5R14 - chains A and B; structure by X-ray diffraction, 1.74 A resolution.

# Chain A
Protein: Pre-mRNA-splicing factor 8
From: Saccharomyces cerevisiae (strain ATCC 204508 / S288c)
Notes: fragment: yPrp8 RNaseH
Reference sequence: P33334 (PRP8_YEAST); residue numbers follow UniProt; this construct covers 1836-2090
Sequence (258 residues; row label = number of the first residue in the row):
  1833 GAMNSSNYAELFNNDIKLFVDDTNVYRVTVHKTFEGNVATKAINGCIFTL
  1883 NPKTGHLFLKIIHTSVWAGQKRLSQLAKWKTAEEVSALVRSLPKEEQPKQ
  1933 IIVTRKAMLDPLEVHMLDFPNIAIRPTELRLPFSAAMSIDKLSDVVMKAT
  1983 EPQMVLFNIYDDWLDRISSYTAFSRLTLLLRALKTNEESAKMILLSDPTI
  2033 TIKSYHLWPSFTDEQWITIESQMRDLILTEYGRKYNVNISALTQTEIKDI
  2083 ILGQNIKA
Disordered / not traced: 2070-2090
Sequence notes: expression tag (1833-1835)
Curated features (UniProtKB/Swiss-Prot):
  - mutagenesis: Asp1853 (D1853A: Alters protein folding. Severely impaired growth. Strongly reduced growth at 35 degrees Celsius; when associated with A-1854; D1853N: Reduced growth at 30 degrees Celsius ...), Asp1854 (D1854A: Reduced growth at 30 degrees Celsius. Strongly reduced growth at 16 degrees Celsius. Strongly reduced growth at 35 degrees Celsius; when associated with A-1853 ...), Thr1855 (T1855A: Reduced growth at 30 degrees Celsius. Strongly reduced growth at 16 degrees Celsius), Thr1936 (T1936A: Reduced growth at 30 degrees Celsius. Strongly reduced growth at 16 degrees Celsius), Arg1937 (R1937K: Severely impaired growth. Reduced growth at 30 degrees Celsius. Strongly reduced growth at 16 degrees Celsius)

# Chain B
Protein: A1 cistron-splicing factor AAR2
From: Saccharomyces cerevisiae (strain ATCC 204508 / S288c)
Notes: fragment: GAMA - Aar2(1-152) - SSSSS - Aar2(171-317); engineered mutation(s): L153_D170delinsSSSSS
Reference sequence: P32357 (AAR2_YEAST); aligned to UniProt positions 1-317 over residues 1-317
Sequence (308 residues; row label = number of the first residue in the row; note: 13 numbers in that range are skipped by the numbering (no residue carries them; nothing is unmodelled there); numbers below 1 keep their minus sign (Gly-3 is residue -3)):
    -3 GAMAMNTVPFTSAPIEVTIGIDQYSFNVKENQPFHGIKDIPIGHVHVIHF
    47 QHADNSSMRYGYWFDCRMGNFYIQYDPKDGLYKMMEERDGAKFENIVHNF
    97 KERQMMVSYPKIDEDDTWYNLTEFVQMDKIRKIVRKDENQFSYVDSSMTT
   147 VQENEL
   166 SSSSSDPAHSLNYTVINFKSREAIRPGHEMEDFLDKSYYLNTVMLQGIFK
   216 NSSNYFGELQFAFLNAMFFGNYGSSLQWHAMIELICSSATVPKHMLDKLD
   266 EILYYQIKTLPEQYSDILLNERVWNICLYSSFQKNSLHNTEKIMENKYPE
   316 LL
Disordered / not traced: -3 to 0, 166-169
Sequence notes: expression tag (-3 to 0); conflict Ser166 (Leu153 in P32357), Ser167 (Lys154 in P32357), Ser170 (Leu157 in P32357)
Curated features (UniProtKB/Swiss-Prot):
  - region: Leu261 to Ile282 (Leucine-zipper)
  - modified residue: Ser253 (Phosphoserine), Thr274 (Phosphothreonine)

# Interface between chain A and chain B
Residue-residue contacts - 16 pairs, chain A then chain B:
  Gln1907(A) with Met195(B); Leu199(B)
  Leu1908(A) with Met195(B), hydrophobic
  Trp1911(A) with Glu194(B); Met195(B), hydrophobic; Phe198(B), hydrophobic
  Asp1942(A) with Lys184(B), salt bridge
  Glu1945(A) with Lys184(B), salt bridge
  Val1946(A) with Glu194(B); Phe198(B), hydrophobic
  His1947(A) with Glu194(B)
  Leu1949(A) with Lys184(B); Ser185(B); Arg186(B); Ile189(B), hydrophobic
  Asp1950(A) with Arg186(B), salt bridge

# Summary
The interface between chain A and chain B involves 9 residues on one side and 8 on the other, with 3 salt
bridges. Polar pairs include Asp1942(A)-Lys184(B), Glu1945(A)-Lys184(B) and Asp1950(A)-Arg186(B). UniProt
lists 5 mutagenesis sites on chain A.
Here chain A is Pre-mRNA-splicing factor 8 and chain B is A1 cistron-splicing factor AAR2, both from
Saccharomyces cerevisiae (strain ATCC 204508 / S288c). Entry 5R14 (PanDDA analysis group deposition --
Auto-refined data of Aar2/RNaseH for ground state model 19, DMSO-free) was determined by X-ray diffraction
(same publication as 5QY1, 5QY2, 5QY3, 5QY4, 5QY5, 5QY6 and 128 further entries).
